Entry 8SKH (X-ray diffraction, 1.88 A resolution); this record covers chain A.

== Chain A ==
Molecule: 3C-like proteinase nsp5
From: Severe acute respiratory syndrome coronavirus 2
Notes: EC 3.4.22.69
Reference sequence: P0DTD1 (R1AB_SARS2); residues 1-306 here correspond to UniProt positions 3264-3569 (UniProt number = residue number + 3263)
Chain sequence (306 residues; each row starts with the number of its first residue):
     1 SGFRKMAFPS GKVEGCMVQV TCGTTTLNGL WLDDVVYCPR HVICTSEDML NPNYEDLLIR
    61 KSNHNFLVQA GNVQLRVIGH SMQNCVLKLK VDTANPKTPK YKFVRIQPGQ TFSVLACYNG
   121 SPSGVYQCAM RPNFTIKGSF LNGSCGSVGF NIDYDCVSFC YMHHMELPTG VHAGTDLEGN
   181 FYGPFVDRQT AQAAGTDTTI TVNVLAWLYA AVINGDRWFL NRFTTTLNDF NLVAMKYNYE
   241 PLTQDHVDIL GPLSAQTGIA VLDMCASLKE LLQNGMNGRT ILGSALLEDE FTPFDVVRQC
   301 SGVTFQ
Covalently attached groups: compound A1W linked to Cys-145
Residues lining bound ligands: A1W (2-chloro-1-[(4R,5R)-3,4,5-triphenyl-4,5-dihydro-1H-pyrazol-1-yl]ethan-1-one): Thr-25, Thr-26, Leu-27, His-41, Cys-44, Thr-45, Ser-46, Met-49, Leu-141, Asn-142, Gly-143, Ser-144, His-163, His-164, Met-165, Arg-188, Gln-189
Swiss-Prot annotation at these positions:
  - active site: His-41 (For 3CL-PRO activity), Cys-145 (Nucleophile)
  - site: Gln-306 (Cleavage)
  - cross-link (Glycyl lysine isopeptide (Lys-Gly)): Lys-5 (interchain with G-Cter in ubiquitin), Lys-90 (interchain with G-Cter in ubiquitin)
Reported in the primary citation:
  - binding site for A1W: Cys-145
  - catalytic residues: Cys-145 (citing earlier work)

== In short ==
Covalently linked compound A1W: at Cys-145. UniProt lists active-site residues His-41 and Cys-145. From the
paper: the catalytic residue Cys-145; a binding site for A1W at Cys-145.
Chain A is 3C-like proteinase nsp5 (Severe acute respiratory syndrome coronavirus 2); the structure,
Co-structure of SARS-CoV-2 (COVID-19 with covalent pyrazoline based inhibitors, was determined by X-ray
diffraction together with 8SK4 from the same study.
